7Y1A - chains t and v of the 14 polymer chains in the assembly; structure by electron microscopy, 6.30 A resolution (low resolution: residue-level contacts below are approximate; hydrogen-bond / salt-bridge calls are withheld).

Chain t (and v):
Molecule: Phycoerythrin alpha subunit
Organism: Porphyridium purpureum
Notes: chain v of this document is another copy of the same molecule, construct and numbering; everything in this record applies to it too
Reference sequence: E2IH77 (E2IH77_PORPP); numbering as in UniProt (aligned over 1-164)
Chain sequence (164 residues; each row starts with the number of its first residue):
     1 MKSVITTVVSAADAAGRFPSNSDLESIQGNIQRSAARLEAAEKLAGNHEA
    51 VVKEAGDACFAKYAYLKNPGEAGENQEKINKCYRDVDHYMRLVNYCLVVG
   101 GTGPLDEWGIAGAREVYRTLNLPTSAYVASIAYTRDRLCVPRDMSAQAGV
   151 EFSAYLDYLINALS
Small-molecule neighbours:
  - phycoerythrobilin (PEB), molecule 1: Lys43, Leu44, Asn47, Val51, Arg137, Leu138, Cys139, Arg142, Asp143
  - phycoerythrobilin (PEB), molecule 2: Ala72, Lys78, Lys81, Cys82, Arg84, Asp85, His88, Tyr89, Leu92, Tyr117, Leu120, Leu122, Pro123, Ala126, Tyr127

Interface between chain t and chain v:
Contacting residue pairs (23):
  Lys2(t) - Ser20(v)
  Lys2(t) - Ser22(v)
  Val4(t) - Ser22(v)
  Phe18(t) - Tyr158(v)
  Ser20(t) - Lys2(v)
  Ser20(t) - Thr102(v)
  Asn21(t) - Val4(v)
  Asn21(t) - Gly100(v)
  Asn21(t) - Tyr155(v)
  Ser22(t) - Lys2(v)
  Ser22(t) - Val4(v)
  Glu25(t) - Val4(v)
  Glu25(t) - Gly29(v)
  Glu25(t) - Asn30(v)
  Gln28(t) - Gln32(v)
  Gly29(t) - Glu25(v)
  Asn30(t) - Glu25(v)
  Gln32(t) - Gln28(v)
  Gln32(t) - Gln32(v)
  Gly100(t) - Asn21(v)
  Thr102(t) - Ser20(v)
  Tyr155(t) - Asn21(v)
  Tyr158(t) - Phe18(v)
Also at the interface, not in a pair above, chain t (18 interface residues in all): Thr7, Ser26, Arg33
Also at the interface, not in a pair above, chain v (18 interface residues in all): Thr7, Arg17, Ser26

Overview:
The chain t/chain v interface involves 18 residues from each chain. Ligands of chain t: phycoerythrobilin.
Chain t and chain v are both Phycoerythrin alpha subunit (Porphyridium purpureum); the structure, Lateral
hexamer, was determined by electron microscopy.
